Entry 2DSB (X-ray diffraction, 2.50 A resolution); this record covers chains A and B.

[Chain A (and B)]
Protein: ADP-sugar pyrophosphatase
Source organism: Homo sapiens
Notes: EC 3.6.1.13, 3.6.1.-; chain B of this document is another copy of the same molecule, construct and numbering; everything in this record applies to it too
UniProt: Q9UKK9 (NUDT5_HUMAN); residue numbers follow UniProt; this construct covers 1-219
Amino-acid sequence (227 residues; numbered 1 to 227; the number before each row is that of its first residue):
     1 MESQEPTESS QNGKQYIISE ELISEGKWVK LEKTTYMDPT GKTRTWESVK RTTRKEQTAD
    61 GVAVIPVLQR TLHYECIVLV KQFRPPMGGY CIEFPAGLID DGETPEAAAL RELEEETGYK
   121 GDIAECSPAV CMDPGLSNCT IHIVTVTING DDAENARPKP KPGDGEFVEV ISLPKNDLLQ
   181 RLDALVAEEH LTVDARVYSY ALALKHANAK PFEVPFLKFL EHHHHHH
Disordered / not traced: 1-13, 220-227
Sequence notes: expression tag (220-227)
Swiss-Prot annotation at these positions:
  - motif: Gly97 to Gly118 (Nudix box)
  - binding site (substrate): Trp28, Trp46, Glu47, Arg51, Arg84, Leu98, Asp133
  - binding site (Mg(2+)): Ala96, Glu112, Glu116, Glu166
  - modified residue: Met1 (N-acetylmethionine), Ser3 (Phosphoserine), Ser10 (Phosphoserine), Thr45 (Phosphothreonine), Tyr74 (Phosphotyrosine), Lys210 (N6-acetyllysine), Lys218 (N6-acetyllysine)
  - cross-link: Lys42 (Glycyl lysine isopeptide (Lys-Gly) (interchain with G-Cter in SUMO2))
  - mutagenesis: Trp28 (W28A: Reduces affinity for substrate about 8-fold. Strongly reduced catalytic activity and strongly reduced affinity for substrate; when associated with A-46), Thr45 (T45A: Impaired phosphorylation; generates ATP in the presence of diphosphate; T45D: Phosphomimetic mutant; unable to generate ATP in the presence of diphosphate), Trp46 (W46A: Reduces affinity for substrate about 6-fold. Strongly reduced catalytic activity and strongly reduced affinity for substrate; when associated with A-28), Arg51 (R51Q: Reduces affinity for substrate about 15-fold and reduces catalytic rate about 17-fold), Arg84 (R84Q: Reduces affinity for substrate about 5-fold and reduces catalytic rate 67-fold), Leu98 (L98A: Reduces affinity for substrate about 6-fold), Glu112 (E112Q: Catalytic inactive mutant for both ADP-sugar pyrophosphatase and nuclear ATP-synthesis activities. Reduces catalytic rate 6300-fold), Glu116 (E116Q: Reduces catalytic rate 2000-fold), Glu166 (E166Q: Reduces catalytic rate 120-fold)

[How chain A and chain B interact]
Pairs across the interface - 145 pairs, chain A then chain B:
  Lys14(A) - Tyr90(B)  hydrogen bond (backbone-side chain)
  Gln15(A) - Phe83(B)
  Gln15(A) - Tyr90(B)  hydrogen bond (backbone-side chain)
  Tyr16(A) - Phe83(B)  hydrophobic
  Ile17(A) - Phe83(B)  hydrophobic
  Ile17(A) - Pro85(B)
  Ile17(A) - Gly88(B)
  Ser24(A) - Ile23(B)
  Ser24(A) - Ser24(B)
  Gly26(A) - Glu47(B)
  Lys27(A) - Glu47(B)  hydrogen bond (backbone-side chain)
  Trp28(A) - Glu47(B)  hydrogen bond (backbone-side chain)
  Val29(A) - Leu31(B)  hydrophobic
  Val29(A) - Glu47(B)  hydrogen bond (backbone-side chain)
  Val29(A) - Leu136(B)  hydrophobic
  Leu31(A) - Val29(B)
  Thr34(A) - Pro85(B)
  Tyr36(A) - Pro85(B)  hydrophobic
  Asp38(A) - Phe167(B)
  Pro39(A) - Phe167(B)
  Arg44(A) - Asp164(B)  salt bridge
  Arg44(A) - Gly165(B)
  Arg44(A) - Phe167(B)
  Trp46(A) - Arg84(B)
  Trp46(A) - Pro85(B)  hydrophobic
  Trp46(A) - Pro86(B)
  Glu47(A) - Gly26(B)
  Glu47(A) - Lys27(B)  hydrogen bond (side chain-backbone)
  Glu47(A) - Trp28(B)  hydrogen bond (side chain-backbone)
  Glu47(A) - Val29(B)  hydrogen bond (side chain-backbone)
  Ser48(A) - Pro86(B)
  Val49(A) - Val49(B)  hydrophobic
  Lys50(A) - Pro86(B)
  Arg51(A) - Gly135(B)
  Arg51(A) - Leu136(B)
  Ile65(A) - Leu202(B)  hydrophobic
  Phe83(A) - Gln15(B)
  Phe83(A) - Tyr16(B)
  Phe83(A) - Ile17(B)  hydrophobic
  Phe83(A) - Tyr36(B)  hydrophobic
  Arg84(A) - Pro134(B)
  Arg84(A) - Gly135(B)
  Pro85(A) - Ile17(B)
  Pro85(A) - Thr34(B)
  Pro85(A) - Tyr36(B)  hydrophobic
  Pro85(A) - Trp46(B)  hydrophobic
  Pro86(A) - Trp46(B)
  Pro86(A) - Ser48(B)
  Pro86(A) - Lys50(B)
  Pro86(A) - Pro134(B)
  Pro86(A) - Gly135(B)
  Pro86(A) - Ser137(B)
  Pro86(A) - Asn138(B)
  Met87(A) - Cys131(B)  hydrophobic
  Met87(A) - Ser137(B)
  Met87(A) - Asn138(B)
  Met87(A) - Thr140(B)
  Gly88(A) - Ile17(B)
  Tyr90(A) - Lys14(B)
  Tyr90(A) - Gln15(B)  hydrogen bond (side chain-backbone)
  Cys91(A) - Cys131(B)  hydrophobic
  Cys91(A) - Pro134(B)  hydrophobic
  Glu93(A) - Pro134(B)
  Glu125(A) - Leu202(B)
  Glu125(A) - Lys205(B)  salt bridge
  Glu125(A) - His206(B)  salt bridge
  Ser127(A) - Tyr198(B)
  Pro128(A) - Tyr198(B)
  Ala129(A) - Thr192(B)
  Val130(A) - Thr192(B)
  Val130(A) - Val193(B)
  Val130(A) - Ala195(B)  hydrophobic
  Val130(A) - Tyr198(B)  hydrophobic
  Cys131(A) - Met87(B)  hydrophobic
  Cys131(A) - Cys91(B)  hydrophobic
  Cys131(A) - Thr192(B)
  Cys131(A) - Val193(B)  hydrogen bond (backbone-backbone)
  Cys131(A) - Asp194(B)
  Cys131(A) - Ala195(B)  hydrogen bond (backbone-backbone)
  Met132(A) - Met132(B)
  Met132(A) - Asp133(B)
  Asp133(A) - Met132(B)
  Pro134(A) - Arg84(B)
  Pro134(A) - Pro86(B)
  Pro134(A) - Cys91(B)  hydrophobic
  Pro134(A) - Glu93(B)
  Pro134(A) - Asp194(B)
  Gly135(A) - Arg84(B)
  Gly135(A) - Pro86(B)
  Leu136(A) - Val29(B)  hydrophobic
  Leu136(A) - Arg51(B)
  Leu136(A) - Cys139(B)  hydrophobic
  Ser137(A) - Pro86(B)
  Ser137(A) - Met87(B)
  Asn138(A) - Pro86(B)
  Asn138(A) - Met87(B)
  Cys139(A) - Leu136(B)  hydrophobic
  Thr140(A) - Met87(B)
  Ile143(A) - Ala195(B)
  Ile143(A) - Tyr198(B)  hydrophobic
  Ile143(A) - Ser199(B)
  Ile143(A) - Leu202(B)  hydrophobic
  Thr145(A) - Leu202(B)
  Thr145(A) - His206(B)
  Asp164(A) - Arg44(B)  salt bridge
  Gly165(A) - Arg44(B)
  Phe167(A) - Asp38(B)
  Phe167(A) - Pro39(B)  hydrophobic
  Phe167(A) - Arg44(B)
  Thr192(A) - Ala129(B)
  Thr192(A) - Cys131(B)
  Val193(A) - Val130(B)
  Val193(A) - Cys131(B)  hydrogen bond (backbone-backbone)
  Asp194(A) - Cys131(B)
  Asp194(A) - Pro134(B)
  Ala195(A) - Val130(B)  hydrophobic
  Ala195(A) - Cys131(B)  hydrogen bond (backbone-backbone)
  Ala195(A) - Ile143(B)
  Ala195(A) - Arg196(B)
  Arg196(A) - Ala195(B)
  Arg196(A) - Ser199(B)
  Tyr198(A) - Ser127(B)
  Tyr198(A) - Pro128(B)
  Tyr198(A) - Val130(B)  hydrophobic
  Ser199(A) - Ile143(B)
  Ser199(A) - Arg196(B)
  Ser199(A) - Tyr200(B)
  Tyr200(A) - Ser199(B)
  Tyr200(A) - Ala203(B)
  Tyr200(A) - His206(B)  hydrogen bond
  Leu202(A) - Ile65(B)  hydrophobic
  Leu202(A) - Glu125(B)
  Leu202(A) - Ile143(B)  hydrophobic
  Leu202(A) - Thr145(B)
  Ala203(A) - Tyr200(B)
  Ala203(A) - Ala203(B)  hydrophobic
  Ala203(A) - Leu204(B)
  Leu204(A) - Ala203(B)
  Lys205(A) - Glu125(B)  salt bridge
  His206(A) - Glu125(B)  salt bridge
  His206(A) - Thr145(B)
  His206(A) - Lys175(B)
  His206(A) - Tyr200(B)  hydrogen bond
  Ala207(A) - Asn208(B)
  Asn208(A) - Ala207(B)
Other interface residues (no listed pair), chain A (69 interface residues in all): Glu20, Ile23, Lys175
Other interface residues (no listed pair), chain B (70 interface residues in all): Glu20, Thr40

[Summary]
The interface between chain A and chain B involves 69 residues on one side and 70 on the other, with 15
hydrogen bonds and 6 salt bridges. Polar contacts include Arg44(A)-Asp164(B), Glu125(A)-Lys205(B) and
Glu125(A)-His206(B).
Chain A and chain B are both ADP-sugar pyrophosphatase (Homo sapiens); the structure, Crystal structure of
human ADP-ribose pyrophosphatase NUDT5, was determined by X-ray diffraction together with 2DSC and 2DSD from
the same study.
